PDB entry 6JQO | electron microscopy, 3.10 A resolution | chains A and C of the 6 polymer chains in the assembly

== Chain A (and C) ==
Molecule: Bifunctional protein PaaZ
Organism: Escherichia coli K-12
Notes: EC 3.3.2.12, 1.2.1.91; chain C of this document is another copy of the same molecule, construct and numbering; everything in this record applies to it too
UniProt: P77455 (PAAZ_ECOLI); numbering as in UniProt (aligned over 2-681)
Sequence (688 residues; each row starts with the number of its first residue; numbers below 1 keep their minus sign (Met-6 is residue -6)):
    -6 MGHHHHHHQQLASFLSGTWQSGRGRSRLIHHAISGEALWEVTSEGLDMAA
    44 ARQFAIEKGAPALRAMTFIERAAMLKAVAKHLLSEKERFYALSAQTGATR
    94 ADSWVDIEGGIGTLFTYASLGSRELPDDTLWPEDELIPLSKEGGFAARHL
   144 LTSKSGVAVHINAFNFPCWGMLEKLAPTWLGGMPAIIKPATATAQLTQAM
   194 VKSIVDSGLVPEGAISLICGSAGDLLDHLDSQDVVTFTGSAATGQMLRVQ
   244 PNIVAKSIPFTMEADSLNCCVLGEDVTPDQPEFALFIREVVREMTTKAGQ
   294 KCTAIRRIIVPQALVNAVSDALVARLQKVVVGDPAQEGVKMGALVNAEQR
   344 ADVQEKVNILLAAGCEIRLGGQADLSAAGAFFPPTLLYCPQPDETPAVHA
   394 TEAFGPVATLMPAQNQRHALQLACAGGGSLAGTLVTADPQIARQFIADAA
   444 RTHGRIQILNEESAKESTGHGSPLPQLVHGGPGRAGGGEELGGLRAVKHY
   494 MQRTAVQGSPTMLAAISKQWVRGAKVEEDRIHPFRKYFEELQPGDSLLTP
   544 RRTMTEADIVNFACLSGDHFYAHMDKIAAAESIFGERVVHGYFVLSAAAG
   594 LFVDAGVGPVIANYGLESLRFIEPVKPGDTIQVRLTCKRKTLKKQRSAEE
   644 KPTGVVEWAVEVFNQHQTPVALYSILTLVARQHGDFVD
Disordered / not traced: -6 to 1, 680-681
Differences from the reference sequence: initiating methionine (-6); expression tag (-5 to 1)
Residues lining bound ligands:
  - crotonyl coenzyme A (COO), molecule 1: Lys69, Leu76, Trp97, Val98, Gly102, Phe108, Thr109, Ser112, Phe159, Trp162, Ser465, Pro466, Leu467, Gln469, Arg639
  - crotonyl coenzyme A (COO), molecule 2: Pro131, Leu132, Ser133
  - NADP (NAP; NADP nicotinamide-adenine-dinucleotide phosphate): Arg20, Ile154, Asn155, Ala156, Phe157, Asn158, Lys181, Pro182, Ala183, Thr184, Phe230, Thr231, Gly232, Ser233, Thr236, Leu240, Glu256, Ala257, Asp258, Cys295, Glu395, Phe397, Leu423, His472
Reported in the primary citation:
  - binding site for NADP: Ala257, Cys295, His472
  - conformationally variable residues (side-chain flip): Glu256
  - binding site for crotonyl coenzyme A: Lys69, Phe108, Phe159, Trp162, Arg639
  - catalytic residues: Glu256, Cys295, Asp561, His566 (citing earlier work)
  - mutagenesis - K69A, R613A, K636A: decreased growth
  - mutagenesis - C295A: abolished growth in response to PA as the sole carbon source
  - mutagenesis - K69A: unchanged stability

== How chain A and chain C interact ==
Residue-residue contacts (13; chain A residue first):
  Glu549(A) - Thr548(C)  hydrogen bond
  Ala550(A) - Ala550(C)  hydrophobic
  Val553(A) - Thr548(C)
  Val553(A) - Asp551(C)
  Asn554(A) - Asn554(C)
  Met567(A) - Thr546(C)  hydrogen bond (backbone-backbone)
  Asp568(A) - Arg544(C)  salt bridge
  Asp568(A) - Thr546(C)
  Asp568(A) - Thr623(C)
  Lys569(A) - Thr546(C)  hydrogen bond (backbone-side chain)
  Ile570(A) - Arg544(C)
  Ile570(A) - Thr623(C)
  Ile570(A) - Gln658(C)
Other interface residues (no listed pair), chain A (11 interface residues in all): Cys557, Ala571, Arg580
Other interface residues (no listed pair), chain C (10 interface residues in all): Arg545, Gly621

== Overview ==
Chain A and chain C form an interface of 11 and 10 residues respectively, with 3 hydrogen bonds and 1 salt
bridge. Polar pairs include Asp568(A)-Arg544(C), Glu549(A)-Thr548(C) and Lys569(A)-Thr546(C). From the paper:
catalytic residues Glu256(A), Cys295(A) and Asp561(A) among others; K69A, R613A and K636A of chain A reduce
growth.
Both chains are Bifunctional protein PaaZ (Escherichia coli K-12). Entry 6JQO (Structure of PaaZ, a
bifunctional enzyme in complex with NADP+ and CCoA) was determined by electron microscopy, deposited together
with 6JQL, 6JQM and 6JQN.
